6J2Q - chains c and j of the 47 polymer chains in the assembly; structure by electron microscopy, 3.80 A resolution.

Chain c:
Name: Proteasome subunit alpha type-1
Source organism: Saccharomyces cerevisiae S288c
Notes: EC 3.4.25.1
UniProt: P21243 (PSA1_YEAST); residues 1-252 here = UniProt positions 1-252
Amino-acid sequence (252 residues; numbered 1 to 252; the number before each row is that of its first residue):
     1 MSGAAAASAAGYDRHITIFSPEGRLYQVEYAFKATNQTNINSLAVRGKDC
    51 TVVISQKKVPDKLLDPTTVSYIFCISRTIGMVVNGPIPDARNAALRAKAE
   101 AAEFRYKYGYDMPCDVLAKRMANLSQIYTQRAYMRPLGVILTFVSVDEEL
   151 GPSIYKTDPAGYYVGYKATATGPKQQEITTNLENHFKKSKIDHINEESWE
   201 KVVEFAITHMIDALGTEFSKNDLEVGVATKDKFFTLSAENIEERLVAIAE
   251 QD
Unresolved in the structure: 1-9

Chain j:
Name: Proteasome subunit alpha type-2
Source organism: Saccharomyces cerevisiae S288c
Notes: EC 3.4.25.1
UniProt: P23639 (PSA2_YEAST); numbering as in UniProt (aligned over 1-250)
Amino-acid sequence (250 residues; numbered 1 to 250; the number before each row is that of its first residue):
     1 MTDRYSFSLTTFSPSGKLGQIDYALTAVKQGVTSLGIKATNGVVIATEKK
    51 SSSPLAMSETLSKVSLLTPDIGAVYSGMGPDYRVLVDKSRKVAHTSYKRI
   101 YGEYPPTKLLVSEVAKIMQEATQSGGVRPFGVSLLIAGHDEFNGFSLYQV
   151 DPSGSYFPWKATAIGKGSVAAKTFLEKRWNDELELEDAIHIALLTLKESV
   201 EGEFNGDTIELAIIGDENPDLLGYTGIPTDKGPRFRKLTSQEINDRLEAL
Swiss-Prot annotation at these positions:
  - cross-link: Lys108 (Glycyl lysine isopeptide (Lys-Gly) (interchain with G-Cter in ubiquitin))

Chain c / chain j interface:
Pairs across the interface - 57 pairs, chain c then chain j:
  Ile16(c) with Leu9(j), hydrophobic
  Thr17(c) with Arg128(j)
  Ile18(c) with Gln20(j)
  Phe19(c) with Gln20(j), hydrogen bond (backbone-side chain); Tyr23(j), hydrophobic; Ala24(j), hydrophobic; Pro129(j); Phe130(j); Gly131(j)
  Ser20(c) with Tyr23(j)
  Pro21(c) with Tyr23(j), hydrophobic
  Gly23(c) with Thr26(j)
  Arg46(c) with Met57(j)
  Lys119(c) with Arg83(j)
  Ala122(c) with Arg83(j), hydrogen bond (backbone-side chain)
  Asn123(c) with Arg83(j), hydrogen bond; Val84(j); Asp87(j)
  Gln126(c) with Pro80(j), hydrogen bond (side chain-backbone); Asp81(j), hydrogen bond; Arg83(j), hydrogen bond; Val84(j)
  Thr129(c) with Arg128(j), hydrogen bond (backbone-side chain)
  Gln130(c) with Val127(j); Arg128(j), hydrogen bond (backbone-backbone); Phe130(j)
  Arg131(c) with Gly126(j); Val127(j)
  Ala132(c) with Tyr5(j); Leu9(j), hydrophobic; Gly126(j), hydrogen bond (backbone-backbone)
  Tyr133(c) with Thr2(j); Asp3(j); Tyr5(j), hydrophobic
  Tyr155(c) with Thr60(j)
  Ala160(c) with Pro80(j)
  Gly161(c) with Pro80(j); Arg83(j), hydrogen bond (backbone-side chain)
  Tyr162(c) with Lys50(j); Leu61(j), hydrophobic
  Tyr163(c) with Leu61(j); Arg83(j)
  Val164(c) with Met57(j); Thr60(j); Leu61(j), hydrophobic
  Gly165(c) with Ala56(j); Met57(j), hydrogen bond (backbone-backbone); Thr60(j), hydrogen bond (backbone-side chain)
  Tyr166(c) with Leu55(j); Ala56(j), hydrophobic; Met57(j)
  Lys167(c) with Leu55(j), hydrogen bond (backbone-backbone); Met57(j)
  Ala168(c) with Leu55(j), hydrophobic
  Glu183(c) with Pro54(j)
  Phe186(c) with Leu55(j), hydrophobic
  Lys187(c) with Pro54(j)
Other interface residues (no listed pair), chain c (33 interface residues in all): Glu22, Leu25, Thr179
Other interface residues (no listed pair), chain j (32 interface residues in all): Arg4, Ala27, Ser52, Ser53, Lys63, Lys88

In short:
33 residues of chain c face 32 of chain j across their interface; the contacts include 13 hydrogen bonds.
Polar contacts include Phe19(c)-Gln20(j), Ala122(c)-Arg83(j) and Asn123(c)-Arg83(j).
Chain c is Proteasome subunit alpha type-1 and chain j is Proteasome subunit alpha type-2, both from
Saccharomyces cerevisiae S288c; the structure, Yeast proteasome in Ub-accepted state (C1-b), was determined by
electron microscopy, deposited together with 6J2N, 6J30, 6J2C and 6J2X.
